Entry 4CYM (X-ray diffraction, 2.80 A resolution); this record covers chains A and D.

[Chain A]
Name: Ras-related protein rab-32
Source organism: Homo sapiens
Notes: EC 3.6.5.2
UniProt: Q13637 (RAB32_HUMAN); residue numbers follow UniProt; this construct covers 1-225
Chain sequence (230 residues; numbered -4 to 225; the number before each row is that of its first residue; numbers below 1 keep their minus sign (Gly-4 is residue -4)):
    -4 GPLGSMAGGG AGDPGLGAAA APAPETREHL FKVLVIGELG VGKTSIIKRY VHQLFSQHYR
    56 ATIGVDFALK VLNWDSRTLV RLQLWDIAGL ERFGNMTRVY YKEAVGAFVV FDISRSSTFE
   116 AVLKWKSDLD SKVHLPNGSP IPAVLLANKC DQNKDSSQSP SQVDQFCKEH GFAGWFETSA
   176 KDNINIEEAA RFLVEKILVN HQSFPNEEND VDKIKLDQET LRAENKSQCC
Not modelled in the structure: -4 to 21, 199-225
Differences from the reference sequence: expression tag (-4 to 0); engineered mutation Leu85 (Gln in Q13637)
Swiss-Prot annotation at these positions:
  - region: Asn178 to Gln197 (PKA-RII subunit binding domain)
  - motif: Gln48 to Phe62 (Switch 1), Gly84, Glu86 to Lys97 (Switch 2)
  - binding site (GTP): Val36, Gly37, Lys38, Thr39, Ser40, Ser51, Gln52, Tyr54, Thr57, Gly84, Asn143, Lys144, Asp146, Ala175, Lys176
  - binding site (Mg(2+)): Thr39, Thr57, Asp81
  - modified residue: Ala2 (N-acetylalanine), Ser71 (Phosphoserine)
  - lipidation (S-geranylgeranyl cysteine): Cys224, Cys225
Metal / ion sites: Mg2+: Thr39, Thr57 (together with GMP-PCP)
Ligand contacts: GMP-PCP (GCP; phosphomethylphosphonic acid guanylate ester): Glu33, Leu34, Gly35, Val36, Gly37, Lys38, Thr39, Ser40, Phe50, Ser51, Gln52, His53, Tyr54, Arg55, Ala56, Thr57, Ile82, Ala83, Gly84, Asn143, Lys144, Asp146, Gln147, Ser174, Ala175, Lys176
What the authors report for this chain:
  - binding site for GMP-PCP: Gly84 to Lys97

[Chain D]
Name: Ankyrin repeat domain-containing protein 27
Source organism: Homo sapiens
Notes: fragment: first ankyrin repeat-containing domain, residues 450-640
UniProt: Q96NW4 (ANR27_HUMAN); residue numbers follow UniProt; this construct covers 450-640
Chain sequence (203 residues; each row starts with the number of its first residue):
   444 GPLGSMDPSV VTPFSRDDRG HTPLHVAAVC GQASLIDLLV SKGAMVNATD YHGATPLHLA
   504 CQKGYQSVTL LLLHYKASAE VQDNNGNTPL HLACTYGHED CVKALVYYDV ESCRLDIGNE
   564 KGDTPLHIAA RWGYQGVIET LLQNGASTEI QNRLKETPLK CALNSKILSV MEAYHLSFER
   624 RQKSSEAPVQ SPQRSVDHHH HHH
Not modelled in the structure: 444-451, 619-646
Differences from the reference sequence: expression tag (444-449, 641-646)
What the authors report for this chain:
  - mutagenesis - Q509A/Y550A, L513D/K546D: unchanged localization

[Interface between chain A and chain D]
Contacting residue pairs (22):
  Leu25(A) with Val553(D), hydrophobic
  Val60(A) with Gln509(D), hydrogen bond (backbone-side chain)
  Asp61(A) with Lys546(D), salt bridge
  Phe62(A) with Lys546(D); Ala547(D); Tyr550(D), hydrophobic
  Ala63(A) with Tyr550(D)
  Leu64(A) with Tyr550(D); Gln586(D); Asn587(D)
  Gln78(A) with Tyr550(D), hydrogen bond (side chain-backbone); Val553(D)
  Trp80(A) with Tyr550(D)
  Met91(A) with Ser510(D)
  Arg93(A) with Asp480(D), salt bridge; Tyr518(D)
  Val94(A) with Leu513(D); Leu514(D), hydrophobic; His517(D)
  Tyr95(A) with Leu513(D), hydrophobic
  Lys97(A) with His517(D); Lys519(D)
Also at the interface, not in a pair above, chain A (16 interface residues in all): Glu23, His47, Gly59
Also at the interface, not in a pair above, chain D (16 interface residues in all): Tyr551, Glu554
The authors on this interface:
  - pairs named by the authors: Asp61(A)-Lys546(D) (salt bridge), Arg93(A)-Asp480(D) (salt bridge), Lys97(A)-His517(D)
  - interface residues, chain A: Val60(A), Phe62(A), Trp80(A), Met91(A), Val94(A), Tyr95(A), Lys97(A)
  - interface residues, chain D: Leu513(D), Leu514(D), Tyr550(D), Tyr551(D)
  - hot spots on chain D (mutagenesis) - Q509A (Kd 30 uM), K546D (Kd 8 uM), Y550A (Kd 22 uM): decreased binding to Ras-related protein rab-32 (chain A)
  - hot spots on chain D (mutagenesis) - Q509A/Y550A, L513D (K_D_ > 300 uM), L513D/K546D: abolished binding to Ras-related protein rab-32 (chain A)

[Overview]
Chain A and chain D each contribute 16 residues to their interface; the contacts include 2 hydrogen bonds and
2 salt bridges. Polar pairs include Asp61(A)-Lys546(D), Arg93(A)-Asp480(D) and Val60(A)-Gln509(D). The paper
describes salt bridges between Asp61(A) and Lys546(D) and Arg93(A) and Asp480(D); a contact between Lys97(A)
and His517(D). From the paper: a binding site for GMP-PCP at Gly84(A); Q509A, K546D and Y550A of chain D
reduce binding to Ras-related protein rab-32 (chain A); 6 substitutions were tested in all.
Here chain A is Ras-related protein rab-32 and chain D is Ankyrin repeat domain-containing protein 27, both
from Homo sapiens. Entry 4CYM (Complex of human VARP-ANKRD1 with Rab32-GppCp) was determined by X-ray
diffraction, deposited together with 4CZ2.
